6NUD - chains H and C of the 12 polymer chains in the assembly; structure by electron microscopy, 3.50 A resolution.

[Chain H]
Molecule: crRNA
Organism: Streptococcus thermophilus
Sequence (72 nucleotides; row label = number of the first residue in the row):
     1 ACGGAAACUU UCGUAACUGU UUAAUUCUGU UCACUUAUUC CACCGAUAUA AACCUAAUUA
    61 CCUCGAGAGG GG
Not modelled in the structure: 41-72

[Chain C]
Name: CRISPR type III-associated RAMP protein Csm3
Organism: Streptococcus thermophilus
Reference sequence: A0A0A7HIF0 (A0A0A7HIF0_STRTR); residue numbers follow UniProt; this construct covers 1-220
Amino-acid sequence (220 residues; each row starts with the number of its first residue):
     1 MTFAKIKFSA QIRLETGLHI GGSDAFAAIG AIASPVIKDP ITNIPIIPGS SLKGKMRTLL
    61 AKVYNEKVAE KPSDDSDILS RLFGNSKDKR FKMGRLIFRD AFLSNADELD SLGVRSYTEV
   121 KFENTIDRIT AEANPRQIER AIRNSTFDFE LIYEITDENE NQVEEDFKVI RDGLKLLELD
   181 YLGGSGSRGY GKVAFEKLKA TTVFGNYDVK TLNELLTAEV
Not modelled in the structure: 1, 214-220
Sequence notes: engineered mutation Ala33 (Asp in A0A0A7HIF0)

[Chain H / chain C interface]
Residue-residue contacts (39):
  U26(H) - Met93(C)  base contact
  G29(H) - Asn85(C)  hydrogen bond to the sugar
  G29(H) - Ser86(C)  hydrogen bond to the base
  G29(H) - Lys92(C)  hydrogen bond to the sugar
  U30(H) - Arg57(C)  hydrogen bond to the phosphate
  U30(H) - Pro72(C)  sugar contact
  U30(H) - Ser73(C)  hydrogen bond to the sugar
  U30(H) - Phe83(C)  phosphate contact
  U30(H) - Gly84(C)  sugar contact
  U30(H) - Asn85(C)  sugar contact
  U30(H) - Ser86(C)  sugar contact
  U31(H) - Lys53(C)  salt bridge to the phosphate
  U31(H) - Arg57(C)  salt bridge to the phosphate
  U31(H) - Phe83(C)  phosphate contact
  C32(H) - Ser51(C)  base contact
  C32(H) - Gly54(C)  phosphate contact
  C32(H) - Lys55(C)  base contact
  C32(H) - Gly183(C)  base contact
  A33(H) - Gly21(C)  base contact
  A33(H) - Gly22(C)  base contact
  A33(H) - Asp24(C)  hydrogen bond to the base
  A33(H) - Ser50(C)  hydrogen bond to the phosphate
  A33(H) - Ser51(C)  phosphate contact
  C34(H) - Gly21(C)  hydrogen bond to the phosphate
  C34(H) - Gly183(C)  phosphate contact
  C34(H) - Gly184(C)  hydrogen bond to the phosphate
  U35(H) - Ser185(C)  phosphate contact
  U36(H) - Ser187(C)  phosphate contact
  A37(H) - Thr125(C)  hydrogen bond to the base
  A37(H) - Arg136(C)  base contact
  A37(H) - Ser187(C)  phosphate contact
  A37(H) - Arg188(C)  hydrogen bond to the base
  U38(H) - Asn124(C)  sugar contact
  U38(H) - Ile126(C)  phosphate contact
  U39(H) - Lys121(C)  salt bridge to the phosphate
  U39(H) - Phe122(C)  base contact
  U39(H) - Glu123(C)  base contact
  U39(H) - Asn124(C)  hydrogen bond to the phosphate
  U39(H) - Glu132(C)  sugar contact
Other interface residues (no listed pair), chain H (13 interface residues in all): C40
Other interface residues (no listed pair), chain C (34 interface residues in all): Thr58, Arg128, Pro135, Tyr181

[In short]
13 residues of chain H and 34 residues of chain C are in contact; the contacts include 12 hydrogen bonds and 3
salt bridges. Polar contacts include G29(H)-Ser86(C), A33(H)-Asp24(C) and A37(H)-Thr125(C).
Chain H is crRNA and chain C is CRISPR type III-associated RAMP protein Csm3, both from Streptococcus
thermophilus; the structure, Small conformation of ssRNA-bound CRISPR_Csm complex, was determined by electron
microscopy (same publication as 6NUE).
